PDB entry 7X2T | electron microscopy, 3.69 A resolution | chains B and D of the 6 polymer chains in the assembly

== Chain B ==
Protein: VP2
From: Coxsackievirus B1
UniProt: A0A2S0RQC2 (A0A2S0RQC2_9ENTO); residues 1-263 here correspond to UniProt positions 70-332 (UniProt number = residue number + 69)
Chain sequence (263 residues; each row starts with the number of its first residue):
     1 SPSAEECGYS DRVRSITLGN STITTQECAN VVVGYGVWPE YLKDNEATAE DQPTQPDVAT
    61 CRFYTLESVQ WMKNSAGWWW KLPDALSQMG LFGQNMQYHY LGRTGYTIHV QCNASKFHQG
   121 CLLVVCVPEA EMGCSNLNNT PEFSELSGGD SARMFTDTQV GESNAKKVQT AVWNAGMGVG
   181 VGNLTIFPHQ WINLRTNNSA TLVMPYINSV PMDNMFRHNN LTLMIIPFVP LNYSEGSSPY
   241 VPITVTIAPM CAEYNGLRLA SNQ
Disordered / not traced: 1-9, 262-263

== Chain D ==
Protein: Capsid protein VP4
From: Coxsackievirus B1
UniProt: A0A2S1FMR1 (A0A2S1FMR1_9ENTO); residue numbers follow UniProt; this construct covers 1-69
Chain sequence (69 residues; numbered 1 to 69; the number before each row is that of its first residue):
     1 MGAQVSTQKT GAHETGLNAS GNSVIHYTNI NYYKDAASNS ANRQDFTQDP GKFTEPVKDI
    61 MVKTMPALN
Disordered / not traced: 13-24
Sequence notes: conflict V24 (Ile in A0A2S1FMR1)

== Chain B / chain D interface ==
Pairs across the interface - 16 pairs, chain B then chain D:
  S10(B) with N69(D), hydrogen bond (side chain-backbone)
  D11(B) with N69(D)
  R12(B) with L68(D)
  R14(B) with K58(D)
  N30(B) with V57(D); D59(D), hydrogen bond (side chain-backbone)
  V31(B) with P56(D); V57(D); K58(D), hydrogen bond (backbone-backbone)
  V32(B) with P56(D)
  V33(B) with P56(D), hydrogen bond (backbone-backbone); K58(D)
  G34(B) with P56(D)
  Y35(B) with K52(D); F53(D), hydrophobic
  W38(B) with K58(D)

== Overview ==
11 residues of chain B and 8 residues of chain D are in contact, with 4 hydrogen bonds. Polar pairs include
S10(B)-N69(D), N30(B)-D59(D) and V31(B)-K58(D).
Here chain B is VP2 and chain D is Capsid protein VP4, both from Coxsackievirus B1. Entry 7X2T (Cryo-EM
structure of Coxsackievirus B1 mature virion in complex with nAb 8A10 (CVB1-M:8A10)) was determined by
electron microscopy (same publication as 7X2G, 7X2I, 7X2O, 7X2W, 7X35, 7X37 and 7 further entries).
